3W68 - chains A and B of the 4 polymer chains in the assembly; structure by X-ray diffraction, 2.05 A resolution.

Chain A (and B):
Name: Alpha-tocopherol transfer protein
From: Mus musculus
Notes: chain B of this document is another copy of the same molecule, construct and numbering; everything in this record applies to it too
UniProt: Q8BWP5 (TTPA_MOUSE); residues 21-278 here = UniProt positions 21-278
Chain sequence (266 residues; row label = number of the first residue in the row):
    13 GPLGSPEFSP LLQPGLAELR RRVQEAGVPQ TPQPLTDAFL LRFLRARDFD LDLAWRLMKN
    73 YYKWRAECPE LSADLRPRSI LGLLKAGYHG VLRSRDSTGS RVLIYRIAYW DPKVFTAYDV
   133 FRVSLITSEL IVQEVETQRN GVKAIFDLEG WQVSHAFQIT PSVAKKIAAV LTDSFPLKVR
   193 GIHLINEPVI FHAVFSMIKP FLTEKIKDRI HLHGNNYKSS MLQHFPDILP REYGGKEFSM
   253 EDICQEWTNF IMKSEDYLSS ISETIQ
Disordered / not traced: 13-24, 276-278 (chain B: 13-22, 276-278)
Differences from the reference sequence: expression tag (13-20)
Ligand contacts:
  - 4PT ((2R)-3-{[(S)-{[(2S,3R,5S,6S)-2,6-dihydroxy-3,4,5-tris(phosphonooxy)cyclohexyl]oxy}(hydroxy)phosphoryl]oxy}-2-(1-hydroxy butoxy)propyl butyrate), molecule 1: A58, R59, D60, K190, V191, R192, T215, K217, I218, R221
  - 4PT, molecule 2: S208, K211, K219
  - di-C4-PIP2 (PBU; (2R)-3-{[(R)-hydroxy{[(1R,2R,3S,4R,5R,6S)-2,3,6-trihydroxy-4,5-bis(phosphonooxy)cyclohexyl]oxy}phosphoryl]oxy}propane-1 ,2-diyl dibutanoate): A168, F169, I171, T172, P173, S174
  - VIV ((2R)-2,5,7,8-tetramethyl-2-[(4R,8R)-4,8,12-trimethyltridecyl]chroman-6-ol): Y100, W122, A129, V132, F133, S136, L137, S140, V154, A156, F158, L160, W163, I171, I179, V182, L183, F187, L189, V191, I194, L196
Curated features (UniProtKB/Swiss-Prot):
  - binding site (a 1,2-diacyl-sn-glycero-3-phospho-(1D-myo-inositol-3,4-bisphosphate)): D185, K190 to R192, K217, R221
  - binding site ((+)-alpha-tocopherol): F187
  - binding site (a 1,2-diacyl-sn-glycero-3-phospho-(1D-myo-inositol-4,5-bisphosphate)): S208 to K211
  - mutagenesis: R59 (R59W: Abolishes binding to phosphatidylinositol 3,4-bisphosphate and phosphatidylinositol 4,5-bisphosphate), K217 (K217A: Loss of tocopherol secretion (in vivo). No effect on tocopherol binding and intermembrane transfer (in vitro)), R221 (R221W: Loss of tocopherol secretion (in vivo). No effect on tocopherol binding and intermembrane transfer (in vitro))

Chain A / chain B interface:
Pairs across the interface - 12 pairs, chain A then chain B:
  P173(A) - S208(B)
  P173(A) - M209(B)
  P173(A) - P212(B)  hydrophobic
  S174(A) - P212(B)
  K177(A) - P212(B)
  K177(A) - F213(B)
  S208(A) - P173(B)
  M209(A) - P173(B)
  P212(A) - P173(B)
  P212(A) - S174(B)
  P212(A) - K177(B)
  F213(A) - K177(B)
Other interface residues (no listed pair), chain B (9 interface residues in all): A176, A180

Summary:
Chain A and chain B form an interface of 7 and 9 residues respectively. Ligands of chain A: compound VIV,
compound 4PT and di-C4-PIP2.
Chain A and chain B are both Alpha-tocopherol transfer protein (Mus musculus); the structure, Crystal
structure of mouse alpha-tocopherol transfer protein in complex with alpha-tocopherol and
phosphatidylinositol-(4,5)-bisphosphate, was determined by X-ray diffraction together with 3W67 from the same
study.
